PDB entry 7EAA | X-ray diffraction, 2.60 A resolution | chains C and D of the 4 polymer chains in the assembly

== Chain C (and D) ==
Name: RB1-inducible coiled-coil protein 1
Organism: Homo sapiens
Notes: chain D of this document is another copy of the same molecule, construct and numbering; everything in this record applies to it too
Reference sequence: Q8TDY2 (RBCC1_HUMAN); residues 1286-1395 here = UniProt positions 1286-1395
Chain sequence (114 residues; row label = number of the first residue in the row):
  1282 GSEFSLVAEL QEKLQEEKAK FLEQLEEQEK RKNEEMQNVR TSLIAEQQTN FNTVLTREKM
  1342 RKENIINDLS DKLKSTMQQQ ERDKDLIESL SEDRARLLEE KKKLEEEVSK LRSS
Differences from the reference sequence: expression tag (1282-1285)
Curated features (UniProtKB/Swiss-Prot):
  - modified residue: Ser1370 (Phosphoserine)

== How chain C and chain D interact ==
Pairs across the interface - 84 pairs, chain C then chain D:
  Glu1284(C) with Val1288(D)
  Leu1287(C) with Val1288(D), hydrophobic
  Val1288(C) with Leu1287(D), hydrophobic; Val1288(D), hydrophobic; Leu1291(D), hydrophobic
  Leu1291(C) with Val1288(D); Leu1291(D), hydrophobic; Gln1292(D)
  Leu1295(C) with Leu1291(D), hydrophobic; Leu1295(D), hydrophobic
  Glu1298(C) with Lys1299(D); Phe1302(D)
  Lys1299(C) with Phe1302(D)
  Phe1302(C) with Phe1302(D), hydrophobic; Gln1305(D); Leu1306(D), hydrophobic
  Gln1305(C) with Leu1306(D)
  Leu1306(C) with Leu1306(D), hydrophobic
  Gln1309(C) with Leu1306(D), hydrogen bond (side chain-backbone); Gln1309(D); Glu1310(D), hydrogen bond
  Glu1310(C) with Lys1313(D), salt bridge
  Arg1312(C) with Glu1310(D), salt bridge
  Lys1313(C) with Glu1310(D), salt bridge; Lys1313(D); Asn1314(D), hydrogen bond
  Glu1316(C) with Asn1314(D); Met1317(D)
  Met1317(C) with Met1317(D), hydrophobic
  Arg1321(C) with Val1320(D); Leu1324(D)
  Leu1324(C) with Leu1324(D), hydrophobic; Ile1325(D), hydrophobic
  Glu1327(C) with Arg1321(D), salt bridge
  Gln1328(C) with Gln1328(D), hydrogen bond; Phe1332(D)
  Phe1332(C) with Phe1332(D), hydrophobic; Val1335(D), hydrophobic
  Val1335(C) with Leu1336(D), hydrophobic
  Leu1336(C) with Leu1336(D), hydrophobic; Glu1339(D)
  Lys1340(C) with Arg1342(D)
  Lys1343(C) with Lys1340(D)
  Ile1347(C) with Ile1346(D), hydrophobic; Ile1347(D), hydrophobic
  Leu1350(C) with Leu1354(D), hydrophobic
  Ser1351(C) with Leu1350(D)
  Lys1353(C) with Leu1354(D); Met1358(D), hydrogen bond
  Leu1354(C) with Leu1350(D), hydrophobic; Lys1353(D); Leu1354(D), hydrophobic; Thr1357(D)
  Thr1357(C) with Thr1357(D); Gln1361(D)
  Gln1360(C) with Gln1361(D)
  Asp1364(C) with Ile1368(D)
  Leu1367(C) with Ile1368(D), hydrophobic
  Ile1368(C) with Asp1364(D); Leu1367(D), hydrophobic; Ile1368(D), hydrophobic
  Leu1371(C) with Ser1372(D); Arg1375(D)
  Asp1374(C) with Arg1375(D), salt bridge
  Arg1375(C) with Leu1371(D); Asp1374(D), salt bridge; Arg1375(D); Leu1378(D)
  Leu1378(C) with Arg1375(D); Leu1379(D), hydrophobic; Lys1382(D)
  Leu1379(C) with Leu1378(D), hydrophobic
  Glu1381(C) with Lys1382(D), salt bridge
  Lys1382(C) with Leu1378(D); Glu1381(D), salt bridge; Leu1385(D)
  Leu1385(C) with Lys1382(D); Glu1386(D)
  Glu1388(C) with Arg1393(D), salt bridge
  Val1389(C) with Glu1388(D); Val1389(D), hydrophobic
  Leu1392(C) with Arg1393(D)
  Arg1393(C) with Glu1388(D), salt bridge; Leu1392(D)
Also at the interface, not in a pair above, chain C (55 interface residues in all): Gln1292, Lys1294, Val1320, Ile1346, Met1358, Gln1361, Ser1372, Glu1386
Also at the interface, not in a pair above, chain D (55 interface residues in all): Lys1294, Glu1298, Gln1329, Ser1351, Gln1360

== Summary ==
Chain C and chain D each contribute 55 residues to their interface, with 5 hydrogen bonds and 10 salt bridges.
Polar pairs include Glu1310(C)-Lys1313(D), Arg1312(C)-Glu1310(D) and Glu1327(C)-Arg1321(D).
Both chains are RB1-inducible coiled-coil protein 1 (Homo sapiens). Entry 7EAA (crystal structure of NDP52
SKICH domain in complex with RB1CC1 coiled-coil domain) was determined by X-ray diffraction (same publication
as 7EA2 and 7EA7).
